Entry 8WH8 (electron microscopy, 3.60 A resolution); this record covers chains C and I of the 11 polymer chains in the assembly.

[Chain C]
Molecule: Histone H2A.6
Organism: Arabidopsis thaliana
Reference sequence: Q9LD28 (H2A6_ARATH); residues 0-129 here correspond to UniProt positions 1-130 (UniProt number = residue number + 1)
Amino-acid sequence (130 residues; each row starts with the number of its first residue; numbering starts at 0):
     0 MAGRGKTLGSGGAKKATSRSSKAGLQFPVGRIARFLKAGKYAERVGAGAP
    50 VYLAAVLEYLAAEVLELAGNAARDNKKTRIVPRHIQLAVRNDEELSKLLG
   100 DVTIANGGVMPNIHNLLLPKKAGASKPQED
Unresolved in the structure: 0-20, 109-129

[Chain I]
Molecule: sense strand (147-nt DNA)
Sequence (147 nucleotides; row label = number of the first residue in the row):
     1 ATCGAGAATCCCGGTGCCGAGGCCGCTCAATTGGTCGTAGACAGCTCTAG
    51 CACCGCTTAAACGCACGTACGCGCTGTCCCCCGCGTTTAACCGCCCAAGG
   101 GGATTACTCCCTAGTCTCCAGGCACGTGTCAGATATATACATCCGAT
Unresolved in the structure: 1-9, 135-147

[How chain C and chain I interact]
Pairs across the interface - 12 pairs, chain C then chain I:
  Arg30(C) with DC123(I), sugar contact
  Glu42(C) with DG114(I), phosphate contact
  Arg43(C) with DA113(I), hydrogen bond to the base; DG114(I), phosphate contact
  Val44(C) with DA113(I), sugar contact; DG114(I), hydrogen bond to the phosphate
  Gly45(C) with DA113(I), phosphate contact
  Ala46(C) with DA113(I), hydrogen bond to the phosphate
  Lys76(C) with DA133(I), phosphate contact; DT134(I), salt bridge to the phosphate
  Thr77(C) with DA133(I), phosphate contact
  Arg78(C) with DG132(I), salt bridge to the phosphate
Interface residues without a listed pair, chain C (10 interface residues in all): Lys36
Interface residues without a listed pair, chain I (8 interface residues in all): DT112, DA124

[In short]
The interface between chain C and chain I involves 10 residues on one side and 8 on the other, with 3 hydrogen
bonds and 2 salt bridges. Polar contacts include Arg43(C)-DA113(I), Val44(C)-DG114(I) and Ala46(C)-DA113(I).
Here chain C is Histone H2A.6 (Arabidopsis thaliana) and chain I is sense strand (147-nt DNA). Entry 8WH8
(Structure of DDM1-nucleosome complex in ADP state) was determined by electron microscopy together with 8WH5,
8WH9, 8WHA and 8WHB from the same study.
